Entry 6SA9 (X-ray diffraction, 1.80 A resolution); this record covers chains A and B.

[Chain A (and B)]
Molecule: Endogenous retrovirus group K member 9 Pol protein
Organism: Homo sapiens
Notes: EC 3.4.23.50, 2.7.7.49, 2.7.7.7, 3.1.26.4; chain B of this document is another copy of the same molecule, construct and numbering; everything in this record applies to it too
Reference sequence: P63128 (POK9_HUMAN); residues 0-151 here correspond to UniProt positions 282-433 (UniProt number = residue number + 282)
Sequence (160 residues; each row starts with the number of its first residue; numbering starts at 0):
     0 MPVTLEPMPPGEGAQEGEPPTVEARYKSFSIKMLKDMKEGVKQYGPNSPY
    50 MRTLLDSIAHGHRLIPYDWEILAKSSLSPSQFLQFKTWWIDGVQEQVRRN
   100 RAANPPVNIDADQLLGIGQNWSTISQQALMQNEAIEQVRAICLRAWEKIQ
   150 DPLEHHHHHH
Not modelled in the structure: 0, 7-22, 152-159 (chain B: 0, 6-20, 150-159)
Construct notes: conflict Mse-0 (Phe282 in P63128), Mse-32 (Ile314 in P63128); expression tag (152-159)
Modified / non-standard residues: Mse-0, Mse-7, Mse-32 (selenomethionine); Mse-36, Mse-50, Mse-129 (selenomethionine; parent Met)

[Chain A / chain B interface]
Residue-residue contacts (25; chain A residue first):
  Leu-4(A) / Thr-3(B)
  Leu-4(A) / Glu-5(B)
  Lys-26(A) / His-59(B)  hydrogen bond (side chain-backbone)
  Mse-32(A) / Thr-52(B)
  Mse-32(A) / Ser-56(B)
  Asp-35(A) / Thr-52(B)  hydrogen bond
  Pro-48(A) / Tyr-43(B)
  Tyr-49(A) / Tyr-43(B)  hydrogen bond (backbone-side chain)
  Tyr-49(A) / Pro-48(B)
  Tyr-49(A) / Tyr-49(B)  hydrogen bond (side chain-backbone)
  Thr-52(A) / Tyr-49(B)  hydrogen bond
  Leu-53(A) / Tyr-49(B)  hydrogen bond (backbone-side chain)
  Asp-55(A) / Lys-31(B)  salt bridge
  Asp-55(A) / Asp-35(B)
  Ser-56(A) / Mse-32(B)
  Ser-56(A) / Asp-35(B)  hydrogen bond (backbone-side chain)
  Ser-56(A) / Tyr-49(B)
  Ser-56(A) / Leu-53(B)
  His-59(A) / Ser-29(B)
  His-59(A) / Lys-31(B)
  His-59(A) / Mse-32(B)
  Gly-60(A) / Mse-32(B)
  Gly-60(A) / His-61(B)  hydrogen bond (backbone-side chain)
  His-61(A) / Ser-56(B)  hydrogen bond
  His-61(A) / His-61(B)
Other interface residues (no listed pair), chain A (17 interface residues in all): Thr-3, Glu-5, Mse-36, Ile-57
Other interface residues (no listed pair), chain B (17 interface residues in all): Leu-4, Ile-57, Gly-60

[Summary]
Chain A and chain B each contribute 17 residues to their interface, with 9 hydrogen bonds and 1 salt bridge.
Among the polar pairs are Asp-55(A)/Lys-31(B), Lys-26(A)/His-59(B) and Asp-35(A)/Thr-52(B).
Both chains are Endogenous retrovirus group K member 9 Pol protein (Homo sapiens). Entry 6SA9 (Endogenous
Retrovirus HML2 Capsid NTD) was determined by X-ray diffraction together with 6SSJ, 6SSK, 6SSL and 6SSM from
the same study.
